Entry 7ML3 (electron microscopy, 7.60 A resolution (low resolution: residue-level contacts below are approximate; hydrogen-bond / salt-bridge calls are withheld)); this record covers chains 5 and 7 of the 10 polymer chains in the assembly.

== Chain 5 ==
Molecule: General transcription and DNA repair factor IIH subunit TFB5
From: Saccharomyces cerevisiae
UniProtKB: Q3E7C1 (TFB5_YEAST); residues 1-72 here = UniProt positions 1-72
Chain sequence (72 residues; numbered 1 to 72; the number before each row is that of its first residue):
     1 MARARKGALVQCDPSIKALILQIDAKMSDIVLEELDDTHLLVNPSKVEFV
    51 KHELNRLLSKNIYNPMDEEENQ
Not modelled in the structure: 1, 68-72

== Chain 7 ==
Molecule: General transcription and DNA repair factor IIH helicase subunit XPB
From: Saccharomyces cerevisiae
Notes: EC 3.6.4.12
UniProtKB: Q00578 (RAD25_YEAST); residue numbers follow UniProt; this construct covers 1-843
Chain sequence (843 residues; numbered 1 to 843; the number before each row is that of its first residue):
     1 MTDVEGYQPKSKGKIFPDMGESFFSSDEDSPATDAEIDENYDDNRETSEG
    51 RGERDTGAMVTGLKKPRKKTKSSRHTAADSSMNQMDAKDKALLQDTNSDI
   101 PADFVPDSVSGMFRSHDFSYLRLRPDHASRPLWISPSDGRIILESFSPLA
   151 EQAQDFLVTIAEPISRPSHIHEYKITAYSLYAAVSVGLETDDIISVLDRL
   201 SKVPVAESIINFIKGATISYGKVKLVIKHNRYFVETTQADILQMLLNDSV
   251 IGPLRIDSDHQVQPPEDVLQQQLQQTAGKPATNVNPNDVEAVFSAVIGGD
   301 NEREEEDDDIDAVHSFEIANESVEVVKKRCQEIDYPVLEEYDFRNDHRNP
   351 DLDIDLKPSTQIRPYQEKSLSKMFGNGRARSGIIVLPCGAGKTLVGITAA
   401 CTIKKSVIVLCTSSVSVMQWRQQFLQWCTLQPENCAVFTSDNKEMFQTES
   451 GLVVSTYSMVANTRNRSHDSQKVMDFLTGREWGFIILDEVHVVPAAMFRR
   501 VVSTIAAHAKLGLTATLVREDDKIGDLNFLIGPKLYEANWMELSQKGHIA
   551 NVQCAEVWCPMTAEFYQEYLRETARKRMLLYIMNPTKFQACQFLIQYHER
   601 RGDKIIVFSDNVYALQEYALKMGKPFIYGSTPQQERMNILQNFQYNDQIN
   651 TIFLSKVGDTSIDLPEATCLIQISSHYGSRRQEAQRLGRILRAKRRNDEG
   701 FNAFFYSLVSKDTQEMYYSTKRQAFLVDQGYAFKVITHLHGMENIPNLAY
   751 ASPRERRELLQEVLLKNEEAAGIEVGDDADNSVGRGSNGHKRFKSKAVRG
   801 EGSLSGLAGGEDMAYMEYSTNKNKELKEHHPLIRKMYYKNLKK
Not modelled in the structure: 1-100, 220-337, 767-843
UniProt features mapped onto this chain:
  - motif: K64 to H75 (Nuclear localization signal), D488 to H491 (DEAH box)
  - binding site (ATP): L386 to T393
  - modified residue: S752 (Phosphoserine)
  - natural variant: W427 (W427L: In suppressor mutant)
  - mutagenesis: K392 (K392R: Lethal in vivo. Defective in translation in vitro), E489 (E489Q: Loss of DNA translocase function of TFHII), V798 to K843 (Increased UV sensitivity)

== How chain 5 and chain 7 interact ==
Residue-residue contacts - 14 pairs, chain 5 then chain 7:
  L19(5) - Y566(7)
  L58(5) - Y569(7)
  K60(5) - T573(7)
  N61(5) - Y569(7)
  N61(5) - T573(7)
  N61(5) - R577(7)
  I62(5) - Y569(7)
  I62(5) - Q714(7)
  P65(5) - Y718(7)
  M66(5) - R680(7)
  M66(5) - Y717(7)
  M66(5) - Y718(7)
  D67(5) - H676(7)
  D67(5) - Y718(7)
Also at the interface, not in a pair above, chain 5 (12 interface residues in all): D13, S15, Q22, N64
Also at the interface, not in a pair above, chain 7 (13 interface residues in all): L570, G678, D712, K721

== Summary ==
Chain 5 and chain 7 form an interface of 12 and 13 residues respectively. From UniProt: 8 ATP-binding residues
and 4 mutagenesis sites on chain 7.
Here chain 5 is General transcription and DNA repair factor IIH subunit TFB5 and chain 7 is General
transcription and DNA repair factor IIH helicase subunit XPB, both from Saccharomyces cerevisiae. Entry 7ML3
(General transcription factor TFIIH (weak binding)) was determined by electron microscopy, deposited together
with 7MEI, 7MK9, 7MKA, 7ML0, 7ML1, 7ML2 and 7ML4.
